4TSS - chain A; structure by X-ray diffraction, 2.75 A resolution.

Chain A:
Name: Toxic shock syndrome toxin-1
Organism: Staphylococcus aureus
Reference sequence: P06886 (TSST_STAAU); residues 1-194 here correspond to UniProt positions 41-234 (UniProt number = residue number + 40)
Chain sequence (194 residues; numbered 1 to 194; the number before each row is that of its first residue):
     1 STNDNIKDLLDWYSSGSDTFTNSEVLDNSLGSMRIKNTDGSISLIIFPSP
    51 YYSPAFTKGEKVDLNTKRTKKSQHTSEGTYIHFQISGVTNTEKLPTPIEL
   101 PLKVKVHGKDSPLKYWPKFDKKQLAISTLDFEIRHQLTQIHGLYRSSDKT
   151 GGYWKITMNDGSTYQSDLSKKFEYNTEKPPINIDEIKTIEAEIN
Metal / ion sites: Zn2+ near His74 (its only coordinating residue here)

In short:
Chain A is Toxic shock syndrome toxin-1 (Staphylococcus aureus); the structure, Toxic shock syndrome toxin-1:
tetragonal p4(1)2(1)2 crystal form, was determined by X-ray diffraction (same publication as 2TSS, 3TSS and
5TSS).
